6B40 - chains A and M of the 10 polymer chains in the assembly; structure by electron microscopy, 4.30 A resolution (low resolution: residue-level contacts below are approximate; hydrogen-bond / salt-bridge calls are withheld).

[Chain A]
Molecule: RAG1L
Organism: Branchiostoma belcheri
Reference sequence: A0A185KID9 (A0A185KID9_BRABE); numbering as in UniProt (aligned over 468-1106)
Sequence (658 residues; each row starts with the number of its first residue; X marks 19 residues of unknown identity (built as UNK)):
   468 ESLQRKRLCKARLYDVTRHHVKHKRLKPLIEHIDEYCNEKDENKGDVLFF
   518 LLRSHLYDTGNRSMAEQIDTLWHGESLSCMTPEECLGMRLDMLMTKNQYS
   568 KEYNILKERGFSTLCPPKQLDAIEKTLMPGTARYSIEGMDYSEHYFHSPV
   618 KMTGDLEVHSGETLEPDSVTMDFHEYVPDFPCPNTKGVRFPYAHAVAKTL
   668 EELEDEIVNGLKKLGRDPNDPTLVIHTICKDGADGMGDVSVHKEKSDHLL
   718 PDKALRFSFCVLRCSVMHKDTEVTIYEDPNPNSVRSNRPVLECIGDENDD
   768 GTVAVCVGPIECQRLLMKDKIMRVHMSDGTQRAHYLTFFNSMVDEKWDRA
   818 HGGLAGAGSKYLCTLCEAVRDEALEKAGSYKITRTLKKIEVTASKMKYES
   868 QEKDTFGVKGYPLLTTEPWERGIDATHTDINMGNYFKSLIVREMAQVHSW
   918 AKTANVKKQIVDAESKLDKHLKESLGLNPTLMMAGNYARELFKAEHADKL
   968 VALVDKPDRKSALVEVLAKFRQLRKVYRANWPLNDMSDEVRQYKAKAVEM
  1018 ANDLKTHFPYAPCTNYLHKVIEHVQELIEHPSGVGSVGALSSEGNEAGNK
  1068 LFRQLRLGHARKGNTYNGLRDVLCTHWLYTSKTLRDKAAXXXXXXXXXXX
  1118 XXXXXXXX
Not modelled in the structure: 468-544, 603-630
Bound ions: Ca2+: Asp701, Gly702 (shared with 2 residues of chain B); Zn2+: Cys830, Cys833, His1035, His1040
From the paper describing this entry:
  - mutagenesis - V751E, V751E/A1064S: decreased catalytic activity
  - mutagenesis - A1064S: unchanged catalytic activity
  - mutagenesis - M949R: decreased growth
  - catalytic residues: Glu1063

[Chain M]
Molecule: RAG2L
Organism: Branchiostoma belcheri
Reference sequence: A0A185KIE0 (A0A185KIE0_BRABE); residue numbers follow UniProt; this construct covers 1-366
Sequence (366 residues; row label = number of the first residue in the row):
     1 MSSGPIFSSLVTDSSRSSRKKSDSALGTEFTVVCDRVPLRDPSPTVQRFL
    51 CFVFDNGSGAMSTLPIDVGGEGISLSDMKEVKAMPHIASGCTAVWGPPLP
   101 PKPGKDTKQVILWGGLDKRRWCCSNDLTQVDITITPKTTTAKVSILPADK
   151 QDGVPSPRTGHTLVAISSLQAILFGGLELASRHARLGTCAQSCKDGYFYL
   201 LDMTTLRWNKLPLPPLVPRAYHSSTWVPASSTMVIVGGITYSGHCPSERL
   251 SVSDVVCLKISDTSQYTLTEIHMEGVRDSYVSSSSASALCDDRFVLYGGY
   301 HHDKSGLHPPEPSRDLYVMNLQTKKAVVHHAPTRMASAGHTCLRLIDNSV
   351 VMIGGTCKSVNCCTNL

[Chain A / chain M interface]
Contacting residue pairs (25):
  His641(A) - Ala190(M)
  His641(A) - Ser242(M)
  His641(A) - Gly243(M)
  His641(A) - His244(M)
  Tyr643(A) - Ser305(M)
  Tyr643(A) - Leu307(M)
  Pro645(A) - His340(M)
  Asp646(A) - Tyr221(M)
  Asp646(A) - Ser283(M)
  Phe647(A) - Thr159(M)
  Phe647(A) - Glu178(M)
  Asp714(A) - Lys304(M)
  Ala771(A) - Arg119(M)
  Ala771(A) - Trp121(M)
  Val772(A) - Trp121(M)
  Pro776(A) - Leu186(M)
  Cys779(A) - His183(M)
  Ala860(A) - Ile145(M)
  Ser861(A) - Pro147(M)
  Lys864(A) - Pro85(M)
  Tyr865(A) - Ala83(M)
  Tyr865(A) - Met84(M)
  Tyr865(A) - Pro85(M)
  Pro879(A) - Arg119(M)
  Thr882(A) - Arg119(M)
Other interface residues (no listed pair), chain A (23 interface residues in all): Asp639, Val644, Pro648, Arg656, Leu783, Glu866, Leu880
Other interface residues (no listed pair), chain M (29 interface residues in all): Lys82, Leu116, Arg120, Val143, Asp149, Gly238, Ile239, His302

[Summary]
Chain A and chain M form an interface of 23 and 29 residues respectively. Asp701(A) and Gly702(A) coordinate
Ca2+. The Zn2+ site is built by Cys830(A), Cys833(A), His1035(A) and His1040(A). The paper reports the
catalytic residue Glu1063(A); V751E and V751E/A1064S of chain A reduce catalytic activity; 4 substitutions
were tested in all.
Here chain A is RAG1L and chain M is RAG2L, both from Branchiostoma belcheri. Entry 6B40 (BbRAGL-3'TIR
synaptic complex with nicked DNA refined with C2 symmetry) was determined by electron microscopy.
